Entry 1CGP (X-ray diffraction, 3.00 A resolution); this record covers chains A and B of the 6 polymer chains in the assembly.

Chain A (and B):
Protein: Protein (catabolite gene activator protein (cap))
From: Escherichia coli
Notes: chain B of this document is another copy of the same molecule, construct and numbering; everything in this record applies to it too
UniProtKB: P0ACJ8 (CRP_ECOLI); residues 1-205 here correspond to UniProt positions 2-206 (UniProt number = residue number + 1)
Sequence (205 residues; each row starts with the number of its first residue):
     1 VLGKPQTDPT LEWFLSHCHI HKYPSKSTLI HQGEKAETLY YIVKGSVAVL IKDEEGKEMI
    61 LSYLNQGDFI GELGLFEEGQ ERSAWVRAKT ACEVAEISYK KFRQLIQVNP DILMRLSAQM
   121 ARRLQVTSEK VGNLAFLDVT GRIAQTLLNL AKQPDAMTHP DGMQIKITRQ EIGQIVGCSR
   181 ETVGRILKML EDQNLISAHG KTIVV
Not modelled in the structure: 1-8
Ligand contacts: adenosine-3',5'-cyclic-monophosphate (CMP): Ile30, Ala36, Val49, Leu61, Ser62, Leu64, Ile70, Gly71, Glu72, Leu73, Gly74, Glu81, Arg82, Ser83, Ala84, Val86, Tyr99, Arg123, Thr127

Chain A / chain B interface:
Pairs across the interface (55):
  Ile51(A) - Ser128(B)
  Ile51(A) - Gly132(B)
  Ile51(A) - Phe136(B)
  Lys52(A) - Phe136(B)
  Asp53(A) - Phe136(B)
  Lys57(A) - Phe136(B)
  Met59(A) - Val131(B)  hydrophobic
  Met59(A) - Ala135(B)  hydrophobic
  Met59(A) - Phe136(B)
  Leu61(A) - Ser128(B)
  Leu61(A) - Val131(B)  hydrophobic
  Leu73(A) - Ala121(B)  hydrophobic
  Leu73(A) - Leu124(B)  hydrophobic
  Phe76(A) - Met114(B)  hydrophobic
  Phe76(A) - Ser117(B)
  Phe76(A) - Ala118(B)  hydrophobic
  Phe76(A) - Ala121(B)  hydrophobic
  Gln80(A) - Arg122(B)  hydrogen bond
  Leu113(A) - Met114(B)  hydrophobic
  Met114(A) - Phe76(B)  hydrophobic
  Met114(A) - Leu113(B)  hydrophobic
  Ser117(A) - Phe76(B)
  Ser117(A) - Ser117(B)  hydrogen bond
  Ser117(A) - Met120(B)
  Ala118(A) - Phe76(B)  hydrophobic
  Met120(A) - Ser117(B)
  Met120(A) - Met120(B)  hydrophobic
  Ala121(A) - Phe76(B)  hydrophobic
  Ala121(A) - Met120(B)
  Arg122(A) - Leu73(B)  hydrogen bond (side chain-backbone)
  Arg122(A) - Gln80(B)
  Arg123(A) - Leu124(B)
  Leu124(A) - Leu73(B)  hydrophobic
  Leu124(A) - Arg123(B)
  Leu124(A) - Leu124(B)
  Thr127(A) - Leu124(B)
  Thr127(A) - Thr127(B)
  Thr127(A) - Val131(B)
  Ser128(A) - Ile51(B)
  Ser128(A) - Leu61(B)
  Val131(A) - Met59(B)  hydrophobic
  Val131(A) - Leu61(B)  hydrophobic
  Val131(A) - Thr127(B)
  Val131(A) - Val131(B)  hydrophobic
  Val131(A) - Leu134(B)
  Gly132(A) - Ile51(B)
  Leu134(A) - Val131(B)
  Leu134(A) - Leu134(B)  hydrophobic
  Ala135(A) - Met59(B)  hydrophobic
  Phe136(A) - Ile51(B)
  Phe136(A) - Lys52(B)
  Phe136(A) - Asp53(B)
  Phe136(A) - Lys57(B)
  Phe136(A) - Met59(B)  hydrophobic
  Leu137(A) - Glu54(B)
Other interface residues (no listed pair), chain A (33 interface residues in all): Glu58, Glu72, Ser83, Ile106, Pro110, Gln125, Lys130
Other interface residues (no listed pair), chain B (34 interface residues in all): Glu58, Glu72, Ile106, Gln107, Pro110, Gln125, Lys130, Leu137

Overview:
Chain A and chain B form an interface of 33 and 34 residues respectively; the contacts include 3 hydrogen
bonds. Polar contacts include Gln80(A)-Arg122(B), Ser117(A)-Ser117(B) and Arg122(A)-Leu73(B). Bound to chain
A: adenosine-3',5'-cyclic-monophosphate.
Chain A and chain B are both Protein (catabolite gene activator protein (cap)) (Escherichia coli); the
structure, Catabolite gene activator protein (cap)/DNA complex + adenosine-3',5'-cyclic-monophosphate, was
determined by X-ray diffraction.
